9BU0 - chains G and H of the 8 polymer chains in the assembly; structure by X-ray diffraction, 2.89 A resolution.

# Chain G
Protein: Human TCR TRAV1-2_ALPHA
Organism: Homo sapiens
Chain sequence (204 residues; numbered 0 to 203; the number before each row is that of its first residue; numbering starts at 0):
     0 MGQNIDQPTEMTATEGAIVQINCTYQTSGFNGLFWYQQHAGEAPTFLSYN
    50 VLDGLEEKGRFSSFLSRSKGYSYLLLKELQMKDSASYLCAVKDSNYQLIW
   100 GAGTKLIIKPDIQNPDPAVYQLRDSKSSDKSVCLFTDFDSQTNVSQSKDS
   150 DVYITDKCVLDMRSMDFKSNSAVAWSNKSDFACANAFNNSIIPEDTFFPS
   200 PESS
Unresolved in the structure: 0, 201-203
Disulfides: Cys22-Cys88, Cys132-Cys182

# Chain H
Protein: Human TCR TRBV6-1_BETA
Organism: Homo sapiens
Chain sequence (246 residues; row label = number of the first residue in the row; numbering starts at 0):
     0 MNAGVTQTPKFQVLKTGQSMTLQCAQDMNHNSMYWYRQDPGMGLRLIYYS
    50 ASEGTTDKGEVPNGYNVSRLNKREFSLRLESAAPSQTSVYFCASSVWTGE
   100 GSGELFFGEGSRLTVLEDLKNVFPPEVAVFEPSEAEISHTQKATLVCLAT
   150 GFYPDHVELSWWVNGKEVHSGVCTDPQPLKEQPALNDSRYALSSRLRVSA
   200 TFWQNPRNHFRCQVQFYGLSENDEWTQDRAKPVTQIVSAEAWGRAD
Unresolved in the structure: 0-1
Disulfides: Cys23-Cys91, Cys146-Cys211

# Chain G / chain H interface
Residue-residue contacts (90; chain G residue first):
  Asn30(G) with Gly100(H)
  Phe33(G) with Gly100(H); Ser101(H); Gly102(H)
  Tyr35(G) with Glu103(H); Leu104(H), hydrogen bond (side chain-backbone)
  Gln37(G) with Gln37(H), hydrogen bond; Phe90(H)
  Glu41(G) with Phe90(H)
  Ala42(G) with Phe90(H), hydrophobic; Phe106(H), hydrophobic; Gly107(H)
  Pro43(G) with Phe106(H)
  Phe45(G) with Glu103(H)
  Tyr48(G) with Gly100(H), hydrogen bond (side chain-backbone); Ser101(H)
  Lys91(G) with Glu99(H), hydrogen bond (side chain-backbone); Gly100(H); Gly102(H)
  Tyr95(G) with Gly98(H)
  Leu97(G) with Leu104(H), hydrophobic
  Trp99(G) with Tyr35(H); Gly42(H); Leu43(H); Leu104(H), hydrophobic
  Gly100(G) with Gly42(H)
  Ala101(G) with Gly40(H); Met41(H); Gly42(H)
  Asp115(G) with His138(H), salt bridge
  Tyr119(G) with Ser132(H); Ala134(H); Glu135(H); His138(H); Thr139(H)
  Gln120(G) with Ser132(H), hydrogen bond (backbone-side chain)
  Leu121(G) with Phe129(H); Glu130(H); Thr143(H); Val145(H), hydrophobic
  Arg122(G) with Phe129(H); Glu130(H), hydrogen bond (backbone-backbone); Pro131(H)
  Ser124(G) with Val128(H); Phe129(H)
  Ser127(G) with Phe129(H)
  Lys129(G) with Glu125(H), salt bridge; Phe129(H); Leu147(H); Thr149(H)
  Val131(G) with Phe129(H), hydrophobic; Val145(H), hydrophobic; Leu147(H), hydrophobic
  Leu133(G) with Thr143(H); Val145(H), hydrophobic
  Asp136(G) with Thr139(H); Arg196(H), salt bridge
  Tyr152(G) with Leu178(H), hydrophobic; Glu180(H)
  Thr154(G) with Asp174(H); Ser192(H), hydrogen bond; Arg194(H), hydrogen bond
  Asp155(G) with Asp174(H); Arg194(H)
  Cys157(G) with Cys172(H), disulfide; Thr173(H); Asp174(H), hydrogen bond; Arg194(H), hydrogen bond
  Val158(G) with Cys172(H), hydrogen bond (backbone-side chain)
  Leu159(G) with Gly170(H); Cys172(H), hydrophobic; Arg196(H)
  Asp160(G) with Ser169(H); Gly170(H), hydrogen bond (backbone-backbone)
  Met161(G) with Arg196(H); Val197(H); Ser198(H)
  Arg162(G) with Ser169(H), hydrogen bond (backbone-side chain)
  Met164(G) with Lys141(H); Ser198(H)
  Phe166(G) with Lys141(H); Arg196(H)
  Ser168(G) with Arg196(H), hydrogen bond
  Ser170(G) with Arg194(H), hydrogen bond
  Val172(G) with Val145(H), hydrophobic; Arg194(H)
  Trp174(G) with Leu147(H), hydrophobic; Ala190(H), hydrophobic
  Phe196(G) with His138(H)
  Pro198(G) with Ala134(H), hydrophobic
Other interface residues (no listed pair), chain G (47 interface residues in all): Asp123, Ser126, Thr135, Ile153
Other interface residues (no listed pair), chain H (49 interface residues in all): Glu108, Ala127, Val171, Pro175, Arg243
Cross-chain cystine bridges: Cys157(G)-Cys172(H)

# In short
Chain G and chain H form an interface of 47 and 49 residues respectively; the contacts include 1 disulfide
bond, 15 hydrogen bonds and 3 salt bridges. Among the polar pairs are Asp115(G)-His138(H), Lys129(G)-Glu125(H)
and Asp136(G)-Arg196(H).
Chain G is Human TCR TRAV1-2_ALPHA and chain H is Human TCR TRBV6-1_BETA, both from Homo sapiens; the
structure, Structure of human MAIT A-F7 TCR in complex with human MR1-salicylaldehyde, was determined by X-ray
diffraction (same publication as 9BTX, 9BTY and 9BTZ).
